Entry 1LEI (X-ray diffraction, 2.70 A resolution); this record covers chains D and B of the 4 polymer chains in the assembly.

# Chain D
Molecule: 17-nt DNA strand
Sequence (17 nucleotides; numbered 1 to 17; the number before each row is that of its first residue):
     1 TCTGXACXXX CCCTGAG
Modified residues: 5IU (5-iodo-2'-deoxyuridine-5'-monophosphate) at position 5, 5IU (5-iodo-2'-deoxyuridine-5'-monophosphate) at position 8, 5IU (5-iodo-2'-deoxyuridine-5'-monophosphate) at position 9, 5IU (5-iodo-2'-deoxyuridine-5'-monophosphate) at position 10

# Chain B
Name: Nuclear factor nf-kappa-B P50 subunit
Source organism: Mus musculus
Notes: fragment: p50 RHR
Reference sequence: P25799 (KBF1_MOUSE); numbering as in UniProt (aligned over 39-350)
Sequence (313 residues; each row starts with the number of its first residue):
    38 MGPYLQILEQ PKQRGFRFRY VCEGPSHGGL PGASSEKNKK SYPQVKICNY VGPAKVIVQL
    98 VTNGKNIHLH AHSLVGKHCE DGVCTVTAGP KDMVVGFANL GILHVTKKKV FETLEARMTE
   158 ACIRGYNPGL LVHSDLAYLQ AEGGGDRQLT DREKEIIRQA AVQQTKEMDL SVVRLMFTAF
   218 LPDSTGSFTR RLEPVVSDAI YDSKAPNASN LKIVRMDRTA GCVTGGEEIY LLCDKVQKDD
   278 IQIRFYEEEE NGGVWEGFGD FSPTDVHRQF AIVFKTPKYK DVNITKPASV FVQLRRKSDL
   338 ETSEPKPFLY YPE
Not modelled in the structure: 38
Construct notes: initiating methionine (38)
Cystine bridges: Cys116-Cys121

# How chain D and chain B interact
Contacting residue pairs - 18 pairs, chain D then chain B:
  DA6(D) with Lys275(B), phosphate contact; Gln306(B), hydrogen bond to the phosphate
  DC7(D) with Pro243(B), phosphate contact; Gln274(B), hydrogen bond to the phosphate; Gln306(B), phosphate contact
  5IU_8(D) with Lys144(B), salt bridge to the phosphate
  5IU_9(D) with Tyr57(B), hydrogen bond to the phosphate; His141(B), salt bridge to the phosphate; Thr143(B), phosphate contact; Lys144(B), salt bridge to the phosphate; Lys241(B), base contact
  5IU_10(D) with Tyr57(B), base contact; Cys59(B), hydrogen bond to the phosphate; Glu60(B), base contact; Lys241(B), base contact
  DC11(D) with Arg54(B), base contact; Glu60(B), hydrogen bond to the base
  DC12(D) with His64(B), base contact
Other interface residues (no listed pair), chain D (8 interface residues in all): 5IU_5
Other interface residues (no listed pair), chain B (15 interface residues in all): Lys272, Arg305

# Summary
The interface between chain D and chain B involves 8 residues on one side and 15 on the other, with 5 hydrogen
bonds and 3 salt bridges. Polar pairs include DC11(D)-Glu60(B), DA6(D)-Gln306(B) and DC7(D)-Gln274(B).
Here chain D is a 17-nt DNA strand and chain B is Nuclear factor nf-kappa-B P50 subunit (Mus musculus). Entry
1LEI (The kB DNA sequence from the HLV-LTR functions as an allosteric regulator of HIV transcription) was
determined by X-ray diffraction.
